9ERK - chains B and G of the 6 polymer chains in the assembly; structure by electron microscopy, 2.80 A resolution.

# Chain B
Molecule: Na(+)-translocating ferredoxin:NAD(+) oxidoreductase complex subunit B
Source organism: Acetobacterium woodii DSM 1030
Notes: EC 7.2.1.2
UniProtKB: H6LC27 (RNFB_ACEWD); numbering as in UniProt (aligned over 1-333)
Chain sequence (333 residues; each row starts with the number of its first residue):
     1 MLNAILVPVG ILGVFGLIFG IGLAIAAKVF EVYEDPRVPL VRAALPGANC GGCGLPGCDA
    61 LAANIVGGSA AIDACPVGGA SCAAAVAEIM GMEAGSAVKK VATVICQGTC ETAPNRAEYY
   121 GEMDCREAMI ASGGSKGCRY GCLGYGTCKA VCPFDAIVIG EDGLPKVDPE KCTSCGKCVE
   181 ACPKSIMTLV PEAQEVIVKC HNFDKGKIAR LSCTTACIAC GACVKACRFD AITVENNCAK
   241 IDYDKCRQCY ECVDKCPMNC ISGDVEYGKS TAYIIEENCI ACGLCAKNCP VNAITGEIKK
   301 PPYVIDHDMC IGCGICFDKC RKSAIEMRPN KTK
Metal / ion sites: 4Fe-4S cluster Fe site 1: Cys-50, Cys-53, Cys-58, Cys-75; 4Fe-4S cluster Fe site 2: Cys-106, Cys-138, Cys-200, Cys-213; 4Fe-4S cluster Fe site 3: Cys-125, Cys-142, Cys-148, Cys-182; 4Fe-4S cluster Fe site 4: Cys-152, Cys-172, Cys-175, Cys-178; 4Fe-4S cluster Fe site 5: Cys-217, Cys-220, Cys-223, Cys-256; 4Fe-4S cluster Fe site 6: Cys-227, Cys-246, Cys-252; 4Fe-4S cluster Fe site 7: Cys-279, Cys-282, Cys-285, Cys-320; 4Fe-4S cluster Fe site 8: Cys-289, Cys-310, Cys-313, Cys-316
Ligand contacts:
  - 4Fe-4S cluster (SF4), molecule 1: Pro-46, Gly-47, Ala-48, Asn-49, Cys-50, Gly-51, Gly-52, Cys-53, Cys-58, Leu-61, Cys-75, Val-77
  - 4Fe-4S cluster (SF4), molecule 2: Ala-102, Cys-152, Pro-153, Phe-154, Ala-156, Ile-157, Val-167, Lys-171, Cys-172, Thr-173, Cys-175, Gly-176, Lys-177, Cys-178
  - 4Fe-4S cluster (SF4), molecule 3: Cys-106, Gln-107, Gly-108, Ala-113, Lys-136, Cys-138, Tyr-140, Gly-141, Lys-199, Cys-200, His-201, Asn-202, Cys-213, Thr-215, Ala-216
  - 4Fe-4S cluster (SF4), molecule 4: Cys-125, Cys-142, Leu-143, Gly-144, Tyr-145, Gly-146, Thr-147, Cys-148, Pro-165, Cys-182, Pro-183, Lys-184, Ile-186, Met-187
  - 4Fe-4S cluster (SF4), molecule 5: Val-196, Cys-227, Phe-229, Ala-231, Ile-232, Ile-241, Lys-245, Cys-246, Arg-247, Gln-248, Cys-249, Tyr-250, Glu-251, Cys-252
  - 4Fe-4S cluster (SF4), molecule 6: Cys-217, Ile-218, Ala-219, Cys-220, Gly-221, Ala-222, Cys-223, Val-234, Ala-239, Cys-256, Pro-257, Met-258, Cys-260, Ile-261
  - 4Fe-4S cluster (SF4), molecule 7: Thr-271, Cys-289, Pro-290, Val-291, Ile-294, Cys-310, Gly-312, Cys-313, Gly-314, Ile-315, Cys-316, Met-327
  - 4Fe-4S cluster (SF4), molecule 8: Ile-274, Cys-279, Cys-282, Gly-283, Leu-284, Cys-285, Tyr-303, Cys-320, Arg-321, Ile-325
Curated features (UniProtKB/Swiss-Prot):
  - region: Met-1 to Ala-27 (Hydrophobic)
  - binding site ([4Fe-4S] cluster): Cys-50, Cys-53, Cys-58, Cys-75, Cys-138, Cys-142, Cys-148, Cys-152, Cys-172, Cys-175, Cys-178, Cys-182, Cys-217, Cys-220, Cys-223, Cys-227, Cys-246, Cys-249, Cys-252, Cys-256 and 8 more in UniProt

# Chain G
Molecule: Na(+)-translocating ferredoxin:NAD(+) oxidoreductase complex subunit G
Source organism: Acetobacterium woodii DSM 1030
Notes: EC 7.2.1.2
UniProtKB: H6LC30 (RNFG_ACEWD); residue numbers follow UniProt; this construct covers 1-207
Chain sequence (207 residues; each row starts with the number of its first residue):
     1 METKEKVQID WKVVFKLGLI LFVISAVAAC ALALTNYVTA GTIEEMNVQT NTVARQEVLP
    61 KAADFEAVPA KDVEKIASEI GMEKPEELLE VYIGKSNGEV VGYTVKTGPT SGYAGEVQVL
   121 TGISADGVIT GITIIKSNET PGLGAKASGV WNDQFTGKSA KEELVVVKGT TKEGSNEIQA
   181 ITGSTITSKA VTSGVNMSIQ VYQNLSK
Glycans and other covalent adducts: flavin mononucleotide (FMN) linked to Thr-185
Ligand contacts: FMN (flavin mononucleotide): Tyr-113, Glu-139, Thr-140, Leu-143, Gly-144, Ile-181, Gly-183, Ser-184, Ile-186, Thr-187
Curated features (UniProtKB/Swiss-Prot):
  - modified residue: Thr-185 (FMN phosphoryl threonine)
What the authors report for this chain:
  - mutagenesis - Y113A, T185A: abolished growth
  - mutagenesis - Y113A, T185A: abolished catalytic activity

# How chain B and chain G interact
Contacting residue pairs - 12 pairs, chain B then chain G:
  Ala-4(B) with Ala-33(G)
  Ile-5(B) with Leu-34(G), hydrophobic
  Pro-8(B) with Ala-29(G)
  Val-9(B) with Ala-26(G), hydrophobic; Ala-29(G), hydrophobic
  Leu-12(B) with Ser-25(G)
  Gly-13(B) with Phe-22(G)
  Gly-16(B) with Leu-21(G)
  Gly-20(B) with Leu-21(G)
  Ile-21(B) with Val-14(G), hydrophobic
  Ala-24(B) with Val-14(G), hydrophobic; Leu-17(G), hydrophobic
Also at the interface, not in a pair above, chain B (13 interface residues in all): Met-1, Leu-17, Lys-28
Also at the interface, not in a pair above, chain G (14 interface residues in all): Asp-10, Gly-18, Ala-28, Cys-30, Tyr-37

# In short
13 residues of chain B face 14 of chain G across their interface. Bound to chain B: 8 copies of 4Fe-4S
cluster. Covalently linked flavin mononucleotide: at Thr-185(G). From UniProt: 28 [4Fe-4S] cluster-binding
residues on chain B. From the paper: Y113A and T185A of chain G abolish growth; Y113A and T185A of chain G
abolish catalytic activity.
Chain B is Na(+)-translocating ferredoxin:NAD(+) oxidoreductase complex subunit B and chain G is
Na(+)-translocating ferredoxin:NAD(+) oxidoreductase complex subunit G, both from Acetobacterium woodii DSM
1030; the structure, Cryo-EM structure of sodium pumping Rnf complex from Acetobacterium woodii reduced with
low potential ferredoxin (consensus ..., was determined by electron microscopy, deposited together with 9ERI,
9ERJ and 9ERL.
